6OOJ - chain A; structure by X-ray diffraction, 1.40 A resolution.

Chain A:
Molecule: Beta-lactamase
Organism: Escherichia coli
Notes: EC 3.5.2.6
Reference sequence: A0A2S1PK93 (A0A2S1PK93_ECOLX); the author numbering skips numbers that UniProt does not, so the offset changes along the chain: 25-57 = UniProt 24-56; 59-238 = UniProt 57-236; 240-252 = UniProt 237-249; 254-290 = UniProt 250-286
Sequence (263 residues; row label = number of the first residue in the row; note: 3 numbers in that range are skipped by the numbering (no residue carries them; nothing is unmodelled there)):
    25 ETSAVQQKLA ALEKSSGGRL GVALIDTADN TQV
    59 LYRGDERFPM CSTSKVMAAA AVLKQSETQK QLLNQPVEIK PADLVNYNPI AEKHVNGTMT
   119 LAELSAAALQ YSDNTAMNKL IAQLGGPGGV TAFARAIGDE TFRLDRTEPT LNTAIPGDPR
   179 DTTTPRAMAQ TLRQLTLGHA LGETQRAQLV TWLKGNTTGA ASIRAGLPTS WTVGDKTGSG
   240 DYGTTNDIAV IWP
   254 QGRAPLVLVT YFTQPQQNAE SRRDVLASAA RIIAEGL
Sequence notes: conflict Glu25 (Gln24 in A0A2S1PK93)
Modified residues: Glu25 (pyroglutamic acid; PCA)
Ligand contacts:
  - J1X (3-(1H-pyrazol-1-yl)-N-[3-(1H-tetrazol-5-yl)phenyl]-5-(trifluoromethyl)benzamide), molecule 1: Ser70, Lys73, Asn104, Tyr105, Ser130, Asn132, Pro167, Thr168, Asn170, Thr171, Lys234, Thr235, Gly236, Ser237, Gly238, Asp240
  - J1X, molecule 2: Asn104, Tyr105, Tyr129, Ser130, Thr216, Thr235, Ser237, Ser274, Arg276
From the paper describing this entry:
  - binding site for J1X: Gly238
  - conformationally variable residues (side-chain flip): Asp240

Overview:
Ligands of chain A: compound J1X. The paper reports a binding site for J1X at Gly238; conformational
variability at Asp240.
Chain A is Beta-lactamase (Escherichia coli); the structure, CTX-M-14 Beta Lactamase with Compound 14, was
determined by X-ray diffraction together with 6OOE, 6OOF, 6OOH and 6OOK from the same study.
